1VQL - chains 0 and P of the 32 polymer chains in the assembly; structure by X-ray diffraction, 2.30 A resolution.

[Chain 0]
Molecule: 23S ribosomal RNA
Organism: Haloarcula marismortui
Sequence (2922 nucleotides; row label = number of the first residue in the row):
     2 UUGGCUACUAUGCCAGCUGGUGGAUUGCUCGGCUCAGGCGCUGAUGAAGG
    52 ACGUGCCAAGCUGCGAUAAGCCAUGGGGAGCCGCACGGAGGCGAAGAACC
   102 AUGGAUUUCCGAAUGAGAAUCUCUCUAACAAUUGCUUCGCGCAAUGAGGA
   152 ACCCCGAGAACUGAAACAUCUCAGUAUCGGGAGGAACAGAAAACGCAAUG
   202 UGAUGUCGUUAGUAACCGCGAGUGAACGCGAUACAGCCCAAACCGAAGCC
   252 CUCACGGGCAAUGUGGUGUCAGGGCUACCUCUCAUCAGCCGACCGUCUCG
   302 ACGAAGUCUCUUGGAACAGAGCGUGAUACAGGGUGACAACCCCGUACUCG
   352 AGACCAGUACGACGUGCGGUAGUGCCAGAGUAGCGGGGGUUGGAUAUCCC
   402 UCGCGAAUAACGCAGGCAUCGACUGCGAAGGCUAAACACAACCUGAGACC
   452 GAUAGUGAACAAGUAGUGUGAACGAACGCUGCAAAGUACCCUCAGAAGGG
   502 AGGCGAAAUAGAGCAUGAAAUCAGUUGGCGAUCGAGCGACAGGGCAUACA
   552 AGGUCCCUCGACGAAUGACCGACGCGCGAGCGUCCAGUAAGACUCACGGG
   602 AAGCCGAUGUUCUGUCGUACGUUUUGAAAAACGAGCCAGGGAGUGUGUCU
   652 GCAUGGCAAGUCUAACCGGAGUAUCCGGGGAGGCACAGGGAAACCGACAU
   702 GGCCGCAGGGCUUUGCCCGAGGGCCGCCGUCUUCAAGGGCGGGGAGCCAU
   752 GUGGACACGACCCGAAUCCGGACGAUCUACGCAUGGACAAGAUGAAGCGU
   802 GCCGAAAGGCACGUGGAAGUCUGUUAGAGUUGGUGUCCUACAAUACCCUC
   852 UCGUGAUCUAUGUGUAGGGGUGAAAGGCCCAUCGAGUCCGGCAACAGCUG
   902 GUUCCAAUCGAAACAUGUCGAAGCAUGACCUCCGCCGAGGUAGUCUGUGA
   952 GGUAGAGCGACCGAUUGGUGUGUCCGCCUCCGAGAGGAGUCGGCACACCU
  1002 GUCAAACUCCAAACUUACAGACGCCGUUUGACGCGGGGAUUCCGGUGCGC
  1052 GGGGUAAGCCUGUGUACCAGGAGGGGAACAACCCAGAGAUAGGUUAAGGU
  1102 CCCCAAGUGUGGAUUAAGUGUAAUCCUCUGAAGGUGGUCUCGAGCCCUAG
  1152 ACAGCCGGGAGGUGAGCUUAGAAGCAGCUACCCUCUAAGAAAAGCGUAAC
  1202 AGCUUACCGGCCGAGGUUUGAGGCGCCCAAAAUGAUCGGGACUCAAAUCC
  1252 ACCACCGAGACCUGUCCGUACCACUCAUACUGGUAAUCGAGUAGAUUGGC
  1302 GCUCUAAUUGGAUGGAAGUAGGGGUGAAAACUCCUAUGGACCGAUUAGUG
  1352 ACGAAAAUCCUGGCCAUAGUAGCAGCGAUAGUCGGGUGAGAACCCCGACG
  1402 GCCUAAUGGAUAAGGGUUCCUCAGCACUGCUGAUCAGCUGAGGGUUAGCC
  1452 GGUCCUAAGUCAUACCGCAACUCGACUAUGACGAAAUGGGAAACGGGUUA
  1502 AUAUUCCCGUGCCACUAUGCAGUGAAAGUUGACGCCCUGGGGUCGAUCAC
  1552 GCUGGGCAUUCGCCCAGUCGAACCGUCCAACUCCGUGGAAGCCGUAAUGG
  1602 CAGGAAGCGGACGAACGGCGGCAUAGGGAAACGUGAUUCAACCUGGGGCC
  1652 CAUGAAAAGACGAGCAUAGUGUCCGUACCGAGAACCGACACAGGUGUCCA
  1702 UGGCGGCGAAAGCCAAGGCCUGUCGGGAGCAACCAACGUUAGGGAAUUCG
  1752 GCAAGUUAGUCCCGUACCUUCGGAAGAAGGGAUGCCUGCUCCGGAACGGA
  1802 GCAGGUCGCAGUGACUCGGAAGCUCGGACUGUCUAGUAACAACAUAGGUG
  1852 ACCGCAAAUCCGCAAGGACUCGUACGGUCACUGAAUCCUGCCCAGUGCAG
  1902 GUAUCUGAACACCUCGUACAAGAGGACGAAGGACCUGUCAACGGCGGGGG
  1952 UAACUAUGACCCUCUUAAGGUAGCGUAGUACCUUGCCGCAUCAGUAGCGG
  2002 CUUGCAUGAAUGGAUUAACCAGAGCUUCACUGUCCCAACGUUGGGCCCGG
  2052 UGAACUGUACAUUCCAGUGCGGAGUCUGGAGACACCCAGGGGGAAGCGAA
  2102 GACCCUAUGGAGCUUUACUGCAGGCUGUCGCUGAGACGUGGUCGCCGAUG
  2152 UGCAGCAUAGGUAGGAGACACUACACAGGUACCCGCGCUAGCGGGCCACC
  2202 GAGUCAACAGUGAAAUACUACCCGUCGGUGACUGCGACUCUCACUCCGGG
  2252 AGGAGGACACCGAUAGCCGGGCAGUUUGACUGGGGCGGUACGCGCUCGAA
  2302 AAGAUAUCGAGCGCGCCCUAUGGCUAUCUCAGCCGGGACAGAGACCCGGC
  2352 GAAGAGUGCAAGAGCAAAAGAUAGCUUGACAGUGUUCUUCCCAACGAGGA
  2402 ACGCUGACGCGAAAGCGUGGUCUAGCGAACCAAUUAGCCUGCUUGAUGCG
  2452 GGCAAUUGAUGACAGAAAAGCUACCCUAGGGAUAACAGAGUCGUCACUCG
  2502 CAAGAGCACAUAUCGACCGAGUGGCUUGCUACCUCGAUGUCGGUUCCCUC
  2552 CAUCCUGCCCGUGCAGAAGCGGGCAAGGGUGAGGUUGUUCGCCUAUUAAA
  2602 GGAGGUCGUGAGCUGGGUUUAGACCGUCGUGAGACAGGUCGGCUGCUAUC
  2652 UACUGGGUGUGUAAUGGUGUCUGACAAGAACGACCGUAUAGUACGAGAGG
  2702 AACUACGGUUGGUGGCCACUGGUGUACCGGUUGUUCGAGAGAGCACGUGC
  2752 CGGGUAGCCACGCCACACGGGGUAAGAGCUGAACGCAUCUAAGCUCGAAA
  2802 CCCACUUGGAAAAGAGACACCGCCGAGGUCCCGCGUACAAGACGCGGUCG
  2852 AUAGACUCGGGGUGUGCGCGUCGAGGUAACGAGACGUUAAGCCCACGAGC
  2902 ACUAACAGACCAAAGCCAUCAU
Not modelled in the structure: 2-9, 126-127, 715, 971-998, 1560, 1952-1963, 2137-2236, 2339-2343, 2665-2666, 2915-2923
Sequence notes: modified residue (628, 2587-2588, 2619, 2621)
Modified residues: 1MA (6-hydro-1-methyladenosine-5'-monophosphate) at position 628, OMU (o2'-methyluridine 5'-monophosphate) at position 2587, OMG (o2'-methylguanosine-5'-monophosphate) at position 2588, UR3 (3-methyluridine-5'-monophoshate) at position 2619, PSU (pseudouridine-5'-monophosphate) at position 2621
Ion coordination: Na+ site 1: U12 (shared with 1 residue of chain R); Mg2+ site 1 near G28 (its only coordinating residue here); Na+ site 2: C40, C443; Na+ site 3: G56, A59, G61; Sr2+ site 1: C85, A86, C87; Sr2+ site 2: C85 (shared with 1 residue of chain T); Na+ site 4: C141, G142; Na+ site 5 near U146 (its only coordinating residue here); Sr2+ site 3: G147, A183 (shared with 1 residue of chain M); Mg2+ site 2: C162, U2276; Mg2+ site 3: A165, A167, C168; Na+ site 6: A165, A166, A167; 47 more Mg2+ sites not listed; 54 more Na+ sites not listed; 2 more K+ sites not listed; 73 more Sr2+ sites not listed

[Chain P]
Molecule: 50S ribosomal protein L19E
Organism: Haloarcula marismortui
UniProtKB: P14119 (RL19_HALMA); residues 0-148 here = UniProt positions 0-148
Amino-acid sequence (149 residues; each row starts with the number of its first residue; numbering starts at 0):
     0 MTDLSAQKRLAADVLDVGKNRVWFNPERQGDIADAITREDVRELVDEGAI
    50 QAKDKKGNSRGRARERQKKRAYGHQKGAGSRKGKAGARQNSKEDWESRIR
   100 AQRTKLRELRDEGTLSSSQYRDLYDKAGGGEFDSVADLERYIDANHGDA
Not modelled in the structure: 0, 144-148

[Interface between chain 0 and chain P]
Contacting residue pairs - 175 pairs, chain 0 then chain P:
  G792(0) - Lys83(P)  sugar contact
  G792(0) - Ala86(P)  sugar contact
  A793(0) - Lys83(P)  sugar contact
  A793(0) - Gly85(P)  hydrogen bond to the phosphate
  A793(0) - Ala86(P)  hydrogen bond to the phosphate
  G800(0) - Gly127(P)  sugar contact
  G800(0) - Gly128(P)  hydrogen bond to the base
  U801(0) - Asp124(P)  sugar contact
  U801(0) - Lys125(P)  phosphate contact
  U801(0) - Gly128(P)  sugar contact
  U801(0) - Glu130(P)  hydrogen bond to the sugar
  G802(0) - Lys125(P)  phosphate contact
  G802(0) - Glu130(P)  sugar contact
  G814(0) - Gly129(P)  sugar contact
  U815(0) - Trp94(P)  sugar contact
  G816(0) - Lys91(P)  salt bridge to the phosphate
  G817(0) - Lys91(P)  salt bridge to the phosphate
  G1386(0) - Gln28(P)  hydrogen bond to the base
  G1387(0) - Thr1(P)  hydrogen bond to the sugar
  G1387(0) - Gln28(P)  hydrogen bond to the sugar
  U1388(0) - Thr1(P)  hydrogen bond to the sugar
  C1395(0) - Asp2(P)  hydrogen bond to the sugar
  C1396(0) - Thr1(P)  sugar contact
  C1396(0) - Asp2(P)  sugar contact
  C1396(0) - Leu3(P)  hydrogen bond to the sugar
  C1397(0) - Leu3(P)  sugar contact
  C1397(0) - Lys7(P)  salt bridge to the phosphate
  C1397(0) - Phe23(P)  hydrogen bond to the sugar
  C1397(0) - Pro25(P)  sugar contact
  C1397(0) - Gln28(P)  sugar contact
  G1398(0) - Lys7(P)  salt bridge to the phosphate
  G1398(0) - Val21(P)  phosphate contact
  G1398(0) - Trp22(P)  hydrogen bond to the phosphate
  G1398(0) - Phe23(P)  hydrogen bond to the phosphate
  G1398(0) - Pro25(P)  sugar contact
  A1399(0) - Trp22(P)  phosphate contact
  A1399(0) - Lys52(P)  salt bridge to the phosphate
  U1422(0) - Ala5(P)  phosphate contact
  U1499(0) - Arg41(P)  salt bridge to the phosphate
  U1500(0) - Arg37(P)  phosphate contact
  U1500(0) - Arg41(P)  salt bridge to the phosphate
  A1501(0) - Arg8(P)  hydrogen bond to the phosphate
  A1501(0) - Leu9(P)  phosphate contact
  A1501(0) - Ile35(P)  sugar contact
  A1501(0) - Thr36(P)  phosphate contact
  A1501(0) - Arg37(P)  hydrogen bond to the phosphate
  A1502(0) - Arg8(P)  salt bridge to the phosphate
  A1502(0) - Arg37(P)  salt bridge to the phosphate
  G1540(0) - Glu95(P)  sugar contact
  G1540(0) - Arg99(P)  hydrogen bond to the phosphate
  G1541(0) - Arg99(P)  salt bridge to the phosphate
  U1548(0) - Arg59(P)  hydrogen bond to the phosphate
  C1549(0) - Arg59(P)  salt bridge to the phosphate
  C1549(0) - Arg63(P)  salt bridge to the phosphate
  C1549(0) - Gln66(P)  sugar contact
  C1565(0) - Ser58(P)  hydrogen bond to the sugar
  C1565(0) - Arg59(P)  phosphate contact
  C1565(0) - Gly60(P)  phosphate contact
  C1565(0) - Arg63(P)  salt bridge to the phosphate
  C1566(0) - Gly56(P)  phosphate contact
  C1566(0) - Asn57(P)  sugar contact
  C1566(0) - Ser58(P)  phosphate contact
  C1566(0) - Arg59(P)  hydrogen bond to the phosphate
  C1566(0) - Arg63(P)  salt bridge to the phosphate
  A1567(0) - Gly56(P)  phosphate contact
  C1593(0) - Ser116(P)  phosphate contact
  C1593(0) - Ser117(P)  phosphate contact
  C1594(0) - Arg109(P)  salt bridge to the phosphate
  C1594(0) - Ser116(P)  phosphate contact
  C1594(0) - Tyr119(P)  phosphate contact
  C1594(0) - Arg120(P)  salt bridge to the phosphate
  G1595(0) - Arg109(P)  salt bridge to the phosphate
  G1595(0) - Tyr119(P)  hydrogen bond to the phosphate
  G1595(0) - Arg120(P)  salt bridge to the phosphate
  G1595(0) - Tyr123(P)  base contact
  G1595(0) - Asp124(P)  base contact
  U1596(0) - Arg102(P)  hydrogen bond to the base
  U1596(0) - Tyr123(P)  hydrogen bond to the phosphate
  A1597(0) - Lys91(P)  hydrogen bond to the base
  A1597(0) - Trp94(P)  hydrogen bond to the sugar
  A1597(0) - Glu95(P)  sugar contact
  A1597(0) - Ile98(P)  sugar contact
  A1597(0) - Arg99(P)  salt bridge to the phosphate
  A1597(0) - Arg102(P)  salt bridge to the phosphate
  A1598(0) - Trp94(P)  phosphate contact
  A1598(0) - Arg102(P)  salt bridge to the phosphate
  G1703(0) - Asn57(P)  base contact
  G1704(0) - Asn57(P)  hydrogen bond to the base
  G1704(0) - Arg59(P)  hydrogen bond to the phosphate
  C1705(0) - Arg59(P)  salt bridge to the phosphate
  C1705(0) - Ala62(P)  sugar contact
  C1705(0) - Arg65(P)  hydrogen bond to the phosphate
  G1706(0) - Arg65(P)  salt bridge to the phosphate
  G1706(0) - Arg69(P)  salt bridge to the phosphate
  G1707(0) - Arg69(P)  salt bridge to the phosphate
  G1707(0) - Lys81(P)  hydrogen bond to the phosphate
  G1707(0) - Gly82(P)  phosphate contact
  C1708(0) - Arg80(P)  phosphate contact
  C1708(0) - Lys81(P)  hydrogen bond to the phosphate
  C1708(0) - Gly82(P)  hydrogen bond to the phosphate
  C1708(0) - Ala86(P)  sugar contact
  C1708(0) - Arg87(P)  salt bridge to the phosphate
  C1715(0) - Lys55(P)  hydrogen bond to the sugar
  C1715(0) - Asn57(P)  hydrogen bond to the sugar
  A1716(0) - Lys55(P)  hydrogen bond to the sugar
  A1716(0) - Gly56(P)  sugar contact
  A1716(0) - Asn57(P)  sugar contact
  A1717(0) - Lys54(P)  phosphate contact
  A1717(0) - Lys55(P)  hydrogen bond to the phosphate
  G1718(0) - Val16(P)  phosphate contact
  G1718(0) - Gly17(P)  hydrogen bond to the phosphate
  G1718(0) - Arg20(P)  salt bridge to the phosphate
  G1719(0) - Gly17(P)  phosphate contact
  G1719(0) - Lys18(P)  hydrogen bond to the phosphate
  G1719(0) - Asn19(P)  hydrogen bond to the phosphate
  C1720(0) - Asn19(P)  hydrogen bond to the phosphate
  G1760(0) - Ala77(P)  hydrogen bond to the base
  G1760(0) - Arg80(P)  hydrogen bond to the base
  G1760(0) - Lys81(P)  hydrogen bond to the sugar
  U1761(0) - Arg80(P)  sugar contact
  U1761(0) - Lys81(P)  sugar contact
  U1761(0) - Gly82(P)  sugar contact
  U1761(0) - Lys83(P)  phosphate contact
  U1761(0) - Ala84(P)  phosphate contact
  C1762(0) - Lys83(P)  salt bridge to the phosphate
  C1762(0) - Ala84(P)  hydrogen bond to the phosphate
  U1784(0) - Ala77(P)  sugar contact
  U1784(0) - Gly78(P)  hydrogen bond to the phosphate
  G1785(0) - Gly76(P)  phosphate contact
  G1785(0) - Ala77(P)  phosphate contact
  G1785(0) - Gly78(P)  hydrogen bond to the phosphate
  G1785(0) - Ser79(P)  phosphate contact
  C1786(0) - Gln74(P)  phosphate contact
  C1787(0) - Lys68(P)  salt bridge to the phosphate
  C1787(0) - Gln74(P)  hydrogen bond to the phosphate
  U1788(0) - Lys68(P)  phosphate contact
  U1788(0) - His73(P)  hydrogen bond to the base
  G1789(0) - Tyr71(P)  base contact
  G1789(0) - His73(P)  hydrogen bond to the base
  C1790(0) - Tyr71(P)  hydrogen bond to the phosphate
  C1793(0) - Arg97(P)  sugar contact
  C1793(0) - Ser133(P)  phosphate contact
  C1793(0) - Ala135(P)  phosphate contact
  G1794(0) - Ser96(P)  hydrogen bond to the sugar
  G1794(0) - Ala100(P)  phosphate contact
  G1794(0) - Ser133(P)  phosphate contact
  G1794(0) - Val134(P)  hydrogen bond to the phosphate
  G1795(0) - Ala100(P)  phosphate contact
  A1796(0) - Ser96(P)  base contact
  C1798(0) - Gln66(P)  sugar contact
  C1798(0) - Ala70(P)  phosphate contact
  G1799(0) - Arg87(P)  sugar contact
  G1799(0) - Gln88(P)  base contact
  G1800(0) - Lys75(P)  salt bridge to the phosphate
  G1800(0) - Arg87(P)  sugar contact
  G1800(0) - Gln88(P)  sugar contact
  A1801(0) - Arg80(P)  salt bridge to the phosphate
  A1801(0) - Arg87(P)  salt bridge to the phosphate
  G1802(0) - Gly72(P)  base contact
  G1802(0) - Arg80(P)  salt bridge to the phosphate
  U1813(0) - Gly78(P)  sugar contact
  U1813(0) - Lys81(P)  sugar contact
  U1817(0) - Lys81(P)  hydrogen bond to the base
  U2735(0) - Arg65(P)  salt bridge to the phosphate
  U2736(0) - Lys55(P)  hydrogen bond to the phosphate
  U2736(0) - Asn57(P)  sugar contact
  U2736(0) - Arg61(P)  salt bridge to the phosphate
  C2737(0) - Lys55(P)  salt bridge to the phosphate
  C2737(0) - Gly56(P)  phosphate contact
  C2737(0) - Asn57(P)  phosphate contact
  C2737(0) - Ser58(P)  hydrogen bond to the phosphate
  C2737(0) - Arg61(P)  salt bridge to the phosphate
  G2738(0) - Ser58(P)  sugar contact
  G2738(0) - Arg61(P)  phosphate contact
  A2739(0) - Arg61(P)  salt bridge to the phosphate
Also at the interface, not in a pair above, chain 0 (77 interface residues in all): C1421, U1539, G1556, G1568
Also at the interface, not in a pair above, chain P (84 interface residues in all): Ser4, Asn24, Glu38, Asp53, Arg106

[Summary]
Chain 0 and chain P form an interface of 77 and 84 residues respectively, with 53 hydrogen bonds and 38 salt
bridges. Polar contacts include G800(0)-Gly128(P), G1386(0)-Gln28(P) and U1596(0)-Arg102(P). The Na+ site 2 is
built by C40(0) and C443(0).
Chain 0 is 23S ribosomal RNA and chain P is 50S ribosomal protein L19E, both from Haloarcula marismortui; the
structure, The structure of the transition state analogue "DCSN" bound to the large ribosomal subunit of
haloarcula ..., was determined by X-ray diffraction (same publication as 1VQ4, 1VQ5, 1VQ8, 1VQ9, 1VQK, 1VQM,
1VQO and 1VQP).
